Entry 6QIO (X-ray diffraction, 1.95 A resolution); this record covers chains A and C of the 3 polymer chains in the assembly.

# Chain A
Name: Serum albumin
From: Homo sapiens
UniProt: P02768 (ALBU_HUMAN); residues 1-585 here correspond to UniProt positions 25-609 (UniProt number = residue number + 24)
Sequence (585 residues; numbered 1 to 585; the number before each row is that of its first residue):
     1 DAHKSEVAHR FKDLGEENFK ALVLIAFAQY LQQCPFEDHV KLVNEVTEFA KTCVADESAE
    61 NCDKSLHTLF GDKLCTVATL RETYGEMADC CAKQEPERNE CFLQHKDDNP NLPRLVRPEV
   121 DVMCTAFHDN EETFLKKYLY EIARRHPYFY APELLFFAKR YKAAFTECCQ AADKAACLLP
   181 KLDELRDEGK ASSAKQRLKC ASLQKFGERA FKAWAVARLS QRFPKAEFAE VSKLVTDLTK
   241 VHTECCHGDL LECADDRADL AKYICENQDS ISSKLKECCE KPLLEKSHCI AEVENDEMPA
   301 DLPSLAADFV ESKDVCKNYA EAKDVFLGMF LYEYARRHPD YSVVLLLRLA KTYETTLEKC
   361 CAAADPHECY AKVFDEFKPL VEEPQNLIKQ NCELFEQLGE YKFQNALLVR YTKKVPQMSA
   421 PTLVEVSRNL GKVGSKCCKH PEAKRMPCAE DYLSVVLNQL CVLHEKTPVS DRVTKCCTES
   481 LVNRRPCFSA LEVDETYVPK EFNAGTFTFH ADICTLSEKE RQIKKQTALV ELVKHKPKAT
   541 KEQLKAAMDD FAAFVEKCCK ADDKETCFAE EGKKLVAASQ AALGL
Unresolved in the structure: 1-2
Sequence notes: engineered mutation Met418 (Val442 in P02768), Ala420 (Thr444 in P02768), Gly505 (Glu529 in P02768), Ala547 (Val571 in P02768)
Curated features (UniProtKB/Swiss-Prot):
  - binding site (Cu cation): His3
  - binding site (Ca(2+)): Glu6, Asp13, Glu244, Asp249, Glu252, Asp255, Asp259
  - binding site (Zn(2+)): His67, His247, Asp249
  - binding site ((4Z,15Z)-bilirubin IXalpha): Lys240
  - site: Lys4 (Not glycated), Lys20 (Not glycated), Lys41 (Not glycated), Lys64 (Not glycated), Lys73 (Not glycated), Lys93 (Not glycated), Lys106 (Not glycated), Lys136 (Not glycated), Lys159 (Not glycated), Lys174 (Not glycated), Lys181 (Not glycated), Lys190 (Not glycated), Lys195 (Not glycated), Lys199 (Aspirin-acetylated lysine), Lys205 (Not glycated), Lys212 (Not glycated), Lys240 (Not glycated), Lys262 (Not glycated), Lys274 (Not glycated), Lys286 (Not glycated) and 18 more in UniProt
  - modified residue: Ser5 (Phosphoserine), Ser58 (Phosphoserine), Ser65 (Phosphoserine), Thr83 (Phosphothreonine), Lys205 (N6-succinyllysine), Ser273 (Phosphoserine), Ser419 (Phosphoserine), Thr422 (Phosphothreonine), Lys436 (N6-succinyllysine), Ser489 (Phosphoserine), Lys519 (N6-succinyllysine), Lys534 (N6-methyllysine), Lys564 (N6-succinyllysine)
  - glycosylation: Lys12 (N-linked (Glc) (glycation) lysine), Lys51 (N-linked (Glc) (glycation) lysine), Lys137 (N-linked (Glc) (glycation) lysine), Lys162 (N-linked (Glc) (glycation) lysine), Lys199 (N-linked (Glc) (glycation) lysine), Lys225 (N-linked (Glc) (glycation) lysine), Lys233 (N-linked (Glc) (glycation) lysine), Lys276 (N-linked (Glc) (glycation) lysine), Lys281 (N-linked (Glc) (glycation) lysine), Lys313 (N-linked (Glc) (glycation) lysine), Lys317 (N-linked (Glc) (glycation) lysine), Asn318 (N-linked (GlcNAc...) asparagine), Lys323 (N-linked (Glc) (glycation) lysine), Lys351 (N-linked (Glc) (glycation) lysine), Lys378 (N-linked (Glc) (glycation) lysine), Lys413 (N-linked (Glc) (glycation) lysine), Lys439 (N-linked (Glc) (glycation) lysine), Lys444 (N-linked (Glc) (glycation) lysine), Asp494 (N-linked (GlcNAc...) asparagine), Lys525 (N-linked (Glc) (glycation) lysine) and 4 more in UniProt
Disulfides: Cys53-Cys62, Cys75-Cys91, Cys90-Cys101, Cys124-Cys169, Cys168-Cys177, Cys200-Cys246, Cys245-Cys253, Cys265-Cys279, Cys278-Cys289, Cys316-Cys361, Cys360-Cys369, Cys392-Cys438, Cys437-Cys448, Cys461-Cys477, Cys476-Cys487, Cys514-Cys559, Cys558-Cys567
Small-molecule neighbours: Somapacitan (JG5): Phe206, Arg209, Ala210, Lys212, Ala213, Val216, Phe228, Ala229, Ser232, Asp324, Val325, Leu327, Gly328, Leu331, Leu347, Ala350, Lys351, Glu354, Ser480, Leu481, Val482

# Chain C
Name: Beta-2-microglobulin
From: Homo sapiens
UniProt: P61769 (B2MG_HUMAN); residues 1-99 here correspond to UniProt positions 21-119 (UniProt number = residue number + 20)
Sequence (105 residues; each row starts with the number of its first residue):
     1 IQRTPKIQVY SRHPAENGKS NFLNCYVSGF HPSDIEVDLL KNGERIEKVE HSDLSFSKDW
    61 SFYLLYYTEF TPTEKDEYAC RVNHVTLSQP KIVKWDRDMH HHHHH
Unresolved in the structure: 101-105
Sequence notes: expression tag (100-105)
Curated features (UniProtKB/Swiss-Prot):
  - modified residue: Gln2 (Pyrrolidone carboxylic acid)
  - glycosylation: Ile1 (N-linked (Glc) (glycation) isoleucine), Lys19 (N-linked (Glc) (glycation) lysine), Lys41 (N-linked (Glc) (glycation) lysine), Lys48 (N-linked (Glc) (glycation) lysine), Lys58 (N-linked (Glc) (glycation) lysine), Lys91 (N-linked (Glc) (glycation) lysine), Lys94 (N-linked (Glc) (glycation) lysine)
Disulfides: Cys25-Cys80

# Interface between chain A and chain C
Pairs across the interface - 9 pairs, chain A then chain C:
  Asn503(A) - Glu50(C)
  Ala504(A) - Glu50(C)  hydrogen bond (backbone-side chain)
  Ala504(A) - Tyr67(C)  hydrophobic
  Ala569(A) - Arg12(C)
  Ala569(A) - His13(C)
  Glu570(A) - His13(C)  salt bridge
  Lys573(A) - Ser20(C)
  Lys573(A) - Phe22(C)
  Lys573(A) - Glu69(C)  salt bridge
Interface residues without a listed pair, chain A (6 interface residues in all): Phe502
Interface residues without a listed pair, chain C (8 interface residues in all): Lys19

# Summary
6 residues of chain A face 8 of chain C across their interface; the contacts include 1 hydrogen bond and 2
salt bridges. Among the polar pairs are Glu570(A)-His13(C), Lys573(A)-Glu69(C) and Ala504(A)-Glu50(C). Chain A
binds Somapacitan.
Here chain A is Serum albumin and chain C is Beta-2-microglobulin, both from Homo sapiens. Entry 6QIO (Ternary
complex of FcRn ectodomain, FcRn binding optimised human serum albumin and the human growth hormone ...) was
determined by X-ray diffraction (same publication as 6QIP).
